PDB entry 7NPV | electron microscopy, 6.66 A resolution (low resolution: residue-level contacts below are approximate; hydrogen-bond / salt-bridge calls are withheld) | chains B1 and C3 of the 24 polymer chains in the assembly

== Chain B1 ==
Molecule: ESX-5 secretion system ATPase EccB5
Source organism: Mycobacterium tuberculosis (strain ATCC 25618 / H37Rv)
Notes: EC 3.6.-.-
UniProtKB: P9WNQ9 (ECCB5_MYCTU); residues 1-506 here = UniProt positions 1-506
Chain sequence (506 residues; numbered 1 to 506; the number before each row is that of its first residue):
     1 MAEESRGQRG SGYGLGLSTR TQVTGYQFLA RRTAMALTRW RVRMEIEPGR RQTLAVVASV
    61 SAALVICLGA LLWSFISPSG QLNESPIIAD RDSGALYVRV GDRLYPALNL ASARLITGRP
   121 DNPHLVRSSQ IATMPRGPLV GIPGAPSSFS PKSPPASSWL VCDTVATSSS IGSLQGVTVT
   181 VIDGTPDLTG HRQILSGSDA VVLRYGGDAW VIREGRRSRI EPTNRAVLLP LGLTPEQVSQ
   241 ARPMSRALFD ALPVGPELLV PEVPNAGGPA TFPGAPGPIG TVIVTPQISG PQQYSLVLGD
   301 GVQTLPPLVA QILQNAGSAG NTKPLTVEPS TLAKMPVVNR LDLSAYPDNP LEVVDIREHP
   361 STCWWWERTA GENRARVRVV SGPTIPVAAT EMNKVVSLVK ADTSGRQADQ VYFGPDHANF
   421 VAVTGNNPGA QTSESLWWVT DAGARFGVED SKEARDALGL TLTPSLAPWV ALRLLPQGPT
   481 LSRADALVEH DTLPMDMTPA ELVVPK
Unresolved in the structure: 1-9, 84-506

== Chain C3 ==
Molecule: ESX-5 secretion system protein EccC5
Source organism: Mycobacterium tuberculosis (strain ATCC 25618 / H37Rv)
UniProtKB: P9WNA5 (ECCC5_MYCTU); numbering as in UniProt (aligned over 1-1391)
Chain sequence (1391 residues; row label = number of the first residue in the row):
     1 MKRGFARPTP EKPPVIKPEN IVLSTPLSIP PPEGKPWWLI VVGVVVVGLL GGMVAMVFAS
    61 GSHVFGGIGS IFPLFMMVGI MMMMFRGMGG GQQQMSRPKL DAMRAQFMLM LDMLRETAQE
   121 SADSMDANYR WFHPAPNTLA AAVGSPRMWE RKPDGKDLNF GVVRVGVGMT RPEVTWGEPQ
   181 NMPTDIELEP VTGKALQEFG RYQSVVYNLP KMVSLLVEPW YALVGEREQV LGLMRAIICQ
   241 LAFSHGPDHV QMIVVSSDLD QWDWVKWLPH FGDSRRHDAA GNARMVYTSV REFAAEQAEL
   301 FAGRGSFTPR HASSSAQTPT PHTVIIADVD DPQWEYVISA EGVDGVTFFD LTGSSMWTDI
   361 PERKLQFDKT GVIEALPRDR DTWMVIDDKA WFFALTDQVS IAEAEEFAQK LAQWRLAEAY
   421 EEIGQRVAHI GARDILSYYG IDDPGNIDFD SLWASRTDTM GRSRLRAPFG NRSDNGELLF
   481 LDMKSLDEGG DGPHGVMSGT TGSGKSTLVR TVIESLMLSH PPEELQFVLA DLKGGSAVKP
   541 FAGVPHVSRI ITDLEEDQAL MERFLDALWG EIARRKAICD SAGVDDAKEY NSVRARMRAR
   601 GQDMAPLPML VVVIDEFYEW FRIMPTAVDV LDSIGRQGRA YWIHLMMASQ TIESRAEKLM
   661 ENMGYRLVLK ARTAGAAQAA GVPNAVNLPA QAGLGYFRKS LEDIIRFQAE FLWRDYFQPG
   721 VSIDGEEAPA LVHSIDYIRP QLFTNSFTPL EVSVGGPDIE PVVAQPNGEV LESDDIEGGE
   781 DEDEEGVRTP KVGTVIIDQL RKIKFEPYRL WQPPLTQPVA IDDLVNRFLG RPWHKEYGSA
   841 CNLVFPIGII DRPYKHDQPP WTVDTSGPGA NVLILGAGGS GKTTALQTLI CSAALTHTPQ
   901 QVQFYCLAYS STALTTVSRI PHVGEVAGPT DPYGVRRTVA ELLALVRERK RSFLECGIAS
   961 MEMFRRRKFG GEAGPVPDDG FGDVYLVIDN YRALAEENEV LIEQVNVIIN QGPSFGVHVV
  1021 VTADRESELR PPVRSGFGSR IELRLAAVED AKLVRSRFAK DVPVKPGRGM VAVNYVRLDS
  1081 DPQAGLHTLV ARPALGSTPD NVFECDSVVA AVSRLTSAQA PPVRRLPARF GVEQVRELAS
  1141 RDTRQGVGAG GIAWAISELD LAPVYLNFAE NSHLMVTGRR ECGRTTTLAT IMSEIGRLYA
  1201 PGASSAPPPA PGRPSAQVWL VDPRRQLLTA LGSDYVERFA YNLDGVVAMM GELAAALAGR
  1261 EPPPGLSAEE LLSRSWWSGP EIFLIVDDIQ QLPPGFDSPL HKAVPFVNRA ADVGLHVIVT
  1321 RTFGGWSSAG SDPMLRALHQ ANAPLLVMDA DPDEGFIRGK MKGGPLPRGR GLLMAEDTGV
  1381 FVQVAATEVR R
Unresolved in the structure: 275-284, 417-1391
UniProt features mapped onto this chain:
  - binding site (ATP): Gly-499 to Ser-506, Gly-876 to Thr-883, Gly-1178 to Thr-1185

== Interface between chain B1 and chain C3 ==
Contacting residue pairs (7):
  Thr-21(B1) with Ile-29(C3); Arg-104(C3)
  Thr-24(B1) with Arg-104(C3)
  Gly-25(B1) with Arg-104(C3); Val-191(C3)
  Arg-31(B1) with Asp-101(C3)
  Arg-43(B1) with Leu-109(C3)
Also at the interface, not in a pair above, chain B1 (9 interface residues in all): Gln-22, Phe-28, Leu-29, Arg-32
Also at the interface, not in a pair above, chain C3 (10 interface residues in all): Arg-97, Ala-105, Met-108, Asp-112, Pro-190

== Summary ==
9 residues of chain B1 face 10 of chain C3 across their interface. Curated annotation (UniProt) lists 24
ATP-binding residues on chain C3.
Chain B1 is ESX-5 secretion system ATPase EccB5 and chain C3 is ESX-5 secretion system protein EccC5, both
from Mycobacterium tuberculosis (strain ATCC 25618 / H37Rv); the structure, MycP5-free ESX-5 inner membrane
complex, State II, was determined by electron microscopy, deposited together with 7NP7, 7NPR, 7NPU, 7NPS and
7NPT.
